6RY1 - chain A; structure by X-ray diffraction, 1.30 A resolution.

== Chain A ==
Molecule: Mannan endo-1,6-alpha-mannosidase
Organism: Chaetomium thermophilum (strain DSM 1495 / CBS 144.50 / IMI 039719)
Notes: EC 3.2.1.101
UniProtKB: G0S3F2 (G0S3F2_CHATD); residues 30-449 here = UniProt positions 30-449
Amino-acid sequence (443 residues; numbered 7 to 449; the number before each row is that of its first residue):
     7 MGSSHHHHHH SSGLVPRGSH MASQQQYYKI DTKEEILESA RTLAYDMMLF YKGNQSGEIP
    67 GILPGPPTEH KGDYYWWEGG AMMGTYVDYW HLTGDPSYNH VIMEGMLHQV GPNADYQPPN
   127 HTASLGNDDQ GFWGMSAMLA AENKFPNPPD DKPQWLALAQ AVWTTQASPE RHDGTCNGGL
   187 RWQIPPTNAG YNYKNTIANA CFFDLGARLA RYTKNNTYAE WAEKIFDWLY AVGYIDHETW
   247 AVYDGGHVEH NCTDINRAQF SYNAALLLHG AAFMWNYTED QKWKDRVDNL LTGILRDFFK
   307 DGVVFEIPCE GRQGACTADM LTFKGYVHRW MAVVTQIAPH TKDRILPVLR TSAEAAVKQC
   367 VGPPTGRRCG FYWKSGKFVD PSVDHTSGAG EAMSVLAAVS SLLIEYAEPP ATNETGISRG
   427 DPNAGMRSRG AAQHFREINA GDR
Not modelled in the structure: 7-31, 442-449
Cystine bridges: Cys182-Cys258, Cys315-Cys322, Cys366-Cys375
Sequence notes: initiating methionine (7); expression tag (8-29)
Bound ions: Ca2+ site 1: Asp79, Glu285, His391; Ca2+ site 2 near Asp135 (its only coordinating residue here)
Ligand contacts: alpha-D-mannopyranose (MAN): Asp134, Trp188, Tyr199, Asn201, Ile203, Asp250, Phe266, Tyr268, Asn269, Thr323, Asp325, Met326, Phe329
Reported in the primary citation:
  - catalytic residues: Asp134, Asp135 (proposed by the authors, not directly observed)

== Summary ==
Bound to chain A: alpha-D-mannopyranose. Asp79, Glu285 and His391 form the Ca2+ site 1. From the paper:
catalytic residues Asp134 and Asp135.
Chain A is Mannan endo-1,6-alpha-mannosidase (Chaetomium thermophilum (strain DSM 1495 / CBS 144.50 / IMI
039719)); the structure, Crystal structure of Dfg5 from Chaetomium thermophilum in complex with mannose, was
determined by X-ray diffraction, deposited together with 6RY0, 6RY2, 6RY5, 6RY6 and 6RY7.
